PDB entry 3ECB | X-ray diffraction, 1.70 A resolution | chains A and B of the 3 polymer chains in the assembly

# Chain A
Molecule: H-2 class I histocompatibility antigen, D-D alpha chain
From: Mus musculus
Notes: fragment: to 298
UniProtKB: P01900 (HA12_MOUSE); residues 2-277 here correspond to UniProt positions 26-301 (UniProt number = residue number + 24)
Chain sequence (277 residues; numbered 1 to 277; the number before each row is that of its first residue):
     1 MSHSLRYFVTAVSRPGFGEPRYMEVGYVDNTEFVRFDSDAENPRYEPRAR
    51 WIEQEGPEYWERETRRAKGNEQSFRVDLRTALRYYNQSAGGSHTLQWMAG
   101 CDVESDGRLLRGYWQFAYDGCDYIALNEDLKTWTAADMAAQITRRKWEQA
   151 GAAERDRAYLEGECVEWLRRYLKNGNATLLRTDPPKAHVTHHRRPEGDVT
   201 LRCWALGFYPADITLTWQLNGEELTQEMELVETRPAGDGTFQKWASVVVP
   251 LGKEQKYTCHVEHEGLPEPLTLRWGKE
Unresolved in the structure: 1, 275-277
Differences from the reference sequence: expression tag (1)
Cystine bridges: C101-C164, C203-C259
Curated features (UniProtKB/Swiss-Prot):
  - region: G275 to E277 (Connecting peptide)
  - glycosylation (N-linked (GlcNAc...) asparagine): N86, N176

# Chain B
Molecule: Beta-2 microglobulin
From: Mus musculus
Notes: fragment: to 119
UniProtKB: Q91XJ8 (Q91XJ8_MOUSE); residues 1-99 here correspond to UniProt positions 21-119 (UniProt number = residue number + 20)
Chain sequence (100 residues; row label = number of the first residue in the row; numbering starts at 0):
     0 MIQKTPQIQVYSRHPPENGKPNILNCYVTQFHPPHIEIQMLKNGKKIPKV
    50 EMSDMSFSKDWSFYILAHTEFTPTETDTYACRVKHASMAEPKTVYWDRDM
Unresolved in the structure: 0
Differences from the reference sequence: expression tag (0)
Cystine bridges: C25-C80

# How chain A and chain B interact
Residue-residue contacts (55; chain A residue first):
  F8(A) - F56(B)  hydrophobic
  F8(A) - K58(B)
  V9(A) - F56(B)
  T10(A) - F56(B)
  T10(A) - F62(B)
  Y27(A) - D53(B)
  Y27(A) - M54(B)  hydrogen bond (side chain-backbone)
  E32(A) - S52(B)
  E32(A) - D53(B)  hydrogen bond (side chain-backbone)
  R35(A) - M51(B)
  R35(A) - M54(B)
  R48(A) - M51(B)
  T94(A) - H31(B)
  T94(A) - P33(B)
  Q96(A) - F56(B)
  Q96(A) - W60(B)  hydrogen bond (side chain-backbone)
  Q96(A) - F62(B)
  W97(A) - F56(B)
  W97(A) - W60(B)
  M98(A) - K58(B)
  Q115(A) - K58(B)
  Q115(A) - W60(B)
  F116(A) - W60(B)
  A117(A) - W60(B)  hydrophobic
  D119(A) - H31(B)
  G120(A) - H31(B)  hydrogen bond (backbone-side chain)
  G120(A) - D59(B)
  D122(A) - W60(B)  hydrogen bond
  T190(A) - M99(B)  hydrogen bond (side chain-backbone)
  H192(A) - D98(B)
  H192(A) - M99(B)  hydrogen bond (side chain-backbone)
  R202(A) - M99(B)  hydrogen bond (side chain-backbone)
  W204(A) - M99(B)  hydrogen bond (side chain-backbone)
  V231(A) - Q8(B)
  E232(A) - Q8(B)  hydrogen bond (backbone-side chain)
  E232(A) - T28(B)
  E232(A) - Q29(B)
  E232(A) - Y63(B)  hydrogen bond
  T233(A) - Y26(B)
  R234(A) - Q8(B)  hydrogen bond
  R234(A) - Y10(B)
  R234(A) - Y26(B)
  P235(A) - Y10(B)  hydrogen bond (backbone-side chain)
  P235(A) - N24(B)
  P235(A) - Y26(B)
  P235(A) - L65(B)  hydrophobic
  A236(A) - R12(B)
  A236(A) - N24(B)  hydrogen bond (backbone-side chain)
  G237(A) - I22(B)
  D238(A) - R12(B)  salt bridge
  D238(A) - H13(B)
  Q242(A) - Y10(B)
  Q242(A) - S11(B)  hydrogen bond (side chain-backbone)
  Q242(A) - R12(B)  hydrogen bond (side chain-backbone)
  W244(A) - M99(B)
Other interface residues (no listed pair), chain A (33 interface residues in all): V12, V25
Other interface residues (no listed pair), chain B (26 interface residues in all): S55

# In short
Chain A and chain B form an interface of 33 and 26 residues respectively; the contacts include 16 hydrogen
bonds and 1 salt bridge. Polar contacts include D238(A)-R12(B), Y27(A)-M54(B) and E32(A)-D53(B).
Chain A is H-2 class I histocompatibility antigen, D-D alpha chain and chain B is Beta-2 microglobulin, both
from Mus musculus; the structure, Crystal structure of mouse H-2Dd in complex with peptide P18-I10 derived
from human immunodeficiency virus envelope ..., was determined by X-ray diffraction together with 3DMM from
the same study.
